PDB entry 8C30 | X-ray diffraction, 1.40 A resolution | chains AAA and PPP

Chain AAA:
Molecule: 14-3-3 protein sigma
Organism: Homo sapiens
UniProt: P31947 (1433S_HUMAN); residue numbers follow UniProt; this construct covers 1-231
Amino-acid sequence (236 residues; row label = number of the first residue in the row; numbers below 1 keep their minus sign (Gly-4 is residue -4)):
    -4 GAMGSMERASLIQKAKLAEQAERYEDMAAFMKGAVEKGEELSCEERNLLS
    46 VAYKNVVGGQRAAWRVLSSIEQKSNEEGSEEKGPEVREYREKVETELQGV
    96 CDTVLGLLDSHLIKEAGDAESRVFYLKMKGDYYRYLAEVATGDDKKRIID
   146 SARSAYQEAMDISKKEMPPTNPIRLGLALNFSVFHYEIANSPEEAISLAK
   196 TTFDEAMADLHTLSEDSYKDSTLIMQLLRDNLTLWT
Unresolved in the structure: 72-74, 138
Differences from the reference sequence: expression tag (-4 to 0)
Modified residues: Cys38 (S-hydroxycysteine; CSO)
Ion coordination: Ca2+ near Glu2 (its only coordinating residue here); Mg2+: Glu35, Glu110, Glu188
Small-molecule neighbours: 463 (N-[3-(aminomethyl)phenyl]acetamide): Asn42, Ser45, Val46, Phe119, Lys122, Pro167, Ile168, Gly171, Leu172, Ile219
What the authors report for this chain:
  - binding site for 463: Asn42, Ile168

Chain PPP:
Molecule: Pyrin
UniProt: O15553 (MEFV_HUMAN); numbering as in UniProt (aligned over 237-248)
Amino-acid sequence (12 residues; numbered 237 to 248; the number before each row is that of its first residue):
   237 KMRPRSLEVTIS
Unresolved in the structure: 237, 247-248
Modified residues: Ser242 (phosphoserine; SEP)
What the authors report for this chain:
  - binding site for 463: Leu243, Val245
  - conformationally variable residues (side-chain flip): Val245, Thr246
  - post-translational modification sites: Ser242 (citing earlier work)
  - disease-associated variants - S242A, E244K: abolished binding to 14-3-3 (citing earlier work)

How chain AAA and chain PPP interact:
Residue-residue contacts (25):
  Asn42(AAA) - Thr246(PPP)
  Ser45(AAA) - Val245(PPP)
  Val46(AAA) - Val245(PPP)  hydrophobic
  Val46(AAA) - Thr246(PPP)
  Arg56(AAA) - Ser242(PPP)
  Lys122(AAA) - Leu243(PPP)
  Arg129(AAA) - Ser242(PPP)
  Tyr130(AAA) - Ser242(PPP)
  Gly171(AAA) - Leu243(PPP)
  Leu174(AAA) - Arg241(PPP)
  Leu174(AAA) - Ser242(PPP)
  Leu174(AAA) - Leu243(PPP)
  Asn175(AAA) - Ser242(PPP)
  Asn175(AAA) - Leu243(PPP)  hydrogen bond (side chain-backbone)
  Val178(AAA) - Arg241(PPP)
  Glu182(AAA) - Pro240(PPP)
  Ile219(AAA) - Leu243(PPP)  hydrophobic
  Leu222(AAA) - Arg241(PPP)
  Asp225(AAA) - Arg241(PPP)  salt bridge
  Asn226(AAA) - Pro240(PPP)
  Asn226(AAA) - Arg241(PPP)  hydrogen bond (side chain-backbone)
  Leu229(AAA) - Met238(PPP)
  Leu229(AAA) - Arg239(PPP)
  Leu229(AAA) - Pro240(PPP)  hydrophobic
  Trp230(AAA) - Pro240(PPP)  hydrophobic
Interface residues without a listed pair, chain AAA (21 interface residues in all): Glu14, Lys49, Arg60
Interface residues without a listed pair, chain PPP (9 interface residues in all): Glu244

In short:
21 residues of chain AAA and 9 residues of chain PPP are in contact; the contacts include 2 hydrogen bonds and
1 salt bridge. Polar pairs include Asp225(AAA)-Arg241(PPP), Asn175(AAA)-Leu243(PPP) and
Asn226(AAA)-Arg241(PPP). The paper reports a binding site for 463 at Asn42(AAA), Ile168(AAA) and Leu243(PPP)
among others; S242A and E244K of chain PPP abolish binding to 14-3-3.
Here chain AAA is 14-3-3 protein sigma (Homo sapiens) and chain PPP is Pyrin. Entry 8C30 (Crystal structure of
14-3-3 in complex with PyrinpS242 and a protein/peptide interface fragment) was determined by X-ray
diffraction together with 8C28, 8C2Y and 8C2D from the same study.
